Entry 4DJE (X-ray diffraction, 3.50 A resolution); this record covers chains A and C of the 6 polymer chains in the assembly.

[Chain A]
Molecule: 5-methyltetrahydrofolate corrinoid/iron sulfur protein methyltransferase
From: Moorella thermoacetica
Reference sequence: Q46389 (Q46389_MOOTH); residues 1-262 here = UniProt positions 1-262
Sequence (262 residues; each row starts with the number of its first residue):
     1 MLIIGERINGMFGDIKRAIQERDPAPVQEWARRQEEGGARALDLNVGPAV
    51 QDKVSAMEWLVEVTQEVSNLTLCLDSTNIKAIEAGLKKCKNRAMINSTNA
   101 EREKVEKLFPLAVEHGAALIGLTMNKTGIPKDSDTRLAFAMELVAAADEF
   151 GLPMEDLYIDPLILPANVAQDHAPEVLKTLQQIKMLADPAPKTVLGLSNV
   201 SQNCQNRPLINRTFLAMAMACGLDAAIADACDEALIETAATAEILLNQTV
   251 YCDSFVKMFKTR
UniProt features mapped onto this chain:
  - binding site ((6S)-5-methyl-5,6,7,8-tetrahydrofolate): N96, D160, N199, Q202, R207
  - binding site (Ca(2+)): K184, G222, D224
  - binding site (methylcob(III)alamin): Q202, N203
  - site: N199 (Transition state stabilizer)
  - mutagenesis: N199 (N199A: 20-fold decreased affinity for methyltetrahydrofolate and nearly abolished catalytic activity)
Residues lining bound ligands:
  - cobalamin (B12): I129, L164, V168, N199, Q202, N203
  - 5-methyl-5,6,7,8-tetrahydrofolic acid (C2F): E6, N9, M11, F12, G13, D75, N96, I120, L122, D160, L162, G196, S198, N199, Q202, R207, I227
  - Ca2+ (CA): K184, G222, D224
Reported in the primary citation:
  - binding site for 5-methyl-5,6,7,8-tetrahydrofolic acid: N199
  - conformationally variable residues (side-chain flip): N199

[Chain C]
Molecule: Corrinoid/iron-sulfur protein large subunit
From: Moorella thermoacetica
Reference sequence: Q07340 (ACSC_MOOTH); residues 1-446 here = UniProt positions 1-446
Sequence (446 residues; row label = number of the first residue in the row):
     1 MPLTGLEIYKQLPKKNCGECGTPTCLAFAMNLASGKASLDSCPYVSDAAR
    51 EALDAAAAPPIAKVVLGAGPTAVEMGDETELFRHDKRFYHETAIAIQVSD
   101 NLSSEELKAKVEAINGLNFDRVGQHYTIQAIAIRHDADDPAAFKAAVASV
   151 AAATQLNLVLMADDPDVLKEALAGVADRKPLLYAATGANYEAMTALAKEN
   201 NCPLAVYGNGLEELAELVDKIVALGHKQLVLDPGARETSRAIADFTQIRR
   251 LAIKKRFRSFGYPIIALTTAANPLDEVLQAVNYVTKYASLVVLRTDAKEH
   301 LLPLLSWRQNLYTDPQVPIRVEEKLNEIGAVNENSPVYVTTNFSLTYYSV
   351 EGEIESTKIPSYLLSVDTDGLSVLTAYADGKFEAEKIAAVMKKVDLDNKV
   401 KRHRIIIPGAVAVLKGKLEDLTGWEVIVGPREASGIVAFARANLAS
Not modelled in the structure: 1, 443-446
UniProt features mapped onto this chain:
  - binding site ([4Fe-4S] cluster): C17, C20, C25, C42
  - binding site (5-methoxybenzimidazolylcob(I)amide): T340, T346, G370 to V373, A433
Bound ions: 4Fe-4S cluster Fe: C17, C20, C25, C42
Residues lining bound ligands:
  - cobalamin (B12): P318, Y338, V339, T340, F343, L345, T346, S349, G370, L371, S372, V373, L374, T375, A378, D379, I406, I407, P408, A410, P430, R431, E432, A433
  - 4Fe-4S cluster (SF4): P13, K15, N16, C17, G18, E19, C20, T22, T24, C25, F28, C42, Y44

[Interface between chain A and chain C]
Residue-residue contacts (18; chain A residue first):
  L137(A) - M30(C)
  A138(A) - M30(C)
  M141(A) - G5(C)
  M141(A) - L6(C)
  M141(A) - M30(C)  hydrophobic
  V144(A) - L6(C)  hydrophobic
  D148(A) - K10(C)  salt bridge
  M154(A) - L6(C)  hydrophobic
  M185(A) - P2(C)  hydrophobic
  M185(A) - L3(C)
  M185(A) - T4(C)
  M185(A) - G5(C)  hydrogen bond (backbone-backbone)
  L186(A) - T4(C)  hydrogen bond (backbone-side chain)
  L186(A) - G5(C)  hydrogen bond (backbone-backbone)
  L186(A) - L6(C)  hydrogen bond (backbone-backbone)
  A187(A) - T4(C)
  A187(A) - L6(C)  hydrophobic
  D188(A) - T4(C)
Interface residues without a listed pair, chain A (11 interface residues in all): D134
Interface residues without a listed pair, chain C (9 interface residues in all): E7, A33

[In short]
11 residues of chain A face 9 of chain C across their interface; the contacts include 4 hydrogen bonds and 1
salt bridge. Among the polar pairs are D148(A)-K10(C), L186(A)-T4(C) and M185(A)-G5(C). Chain A binds
5-methyl-5,6,7,8-tetrahydrofolic acid, Ca2+ and cobalamin. From the paper: a binding site for
5-methyl-5,6,7,8-tetrahydrofolic acid at N199(A); conformational variability at N199(A).
Here chain A is 5-methyltetrahydrofolate corrinoid/iron sulfur protein methyltransferase and chain C is
Corrinoid/iron-sulfur protein large subunit, both from Moorella thermoacetica. Entry 4DJE (Crystal structure
of folate-bound corrinoid iron-sulfur protein (CFeSP) in complex with its methyltransferase (MeTr),
co-crystallized with ...) was determined by X-ray diffraction together with 4DJD and 4DJF from the same study.
